8JAK - chains E and D of the 12 polymer chains in the assembly; structure by electron microscopy, 2.52 A resolution.

[Chain E (and D)]
Protein: Methylcrotonoyl-CoA carboxylase beta chain, mitochondrial
From: Homo sapiens
Notes: EC 6.4.1.4; chain D of this document is another copy of the same molecule, construct and numbering; everything in this record applies to it too
UniProtKB: Q9HCC0 (MCCB_HUMAN); numbering as in UniProt (aligned over 1-563)
Sequence (563 residues; row label = number of the first residue in the row):
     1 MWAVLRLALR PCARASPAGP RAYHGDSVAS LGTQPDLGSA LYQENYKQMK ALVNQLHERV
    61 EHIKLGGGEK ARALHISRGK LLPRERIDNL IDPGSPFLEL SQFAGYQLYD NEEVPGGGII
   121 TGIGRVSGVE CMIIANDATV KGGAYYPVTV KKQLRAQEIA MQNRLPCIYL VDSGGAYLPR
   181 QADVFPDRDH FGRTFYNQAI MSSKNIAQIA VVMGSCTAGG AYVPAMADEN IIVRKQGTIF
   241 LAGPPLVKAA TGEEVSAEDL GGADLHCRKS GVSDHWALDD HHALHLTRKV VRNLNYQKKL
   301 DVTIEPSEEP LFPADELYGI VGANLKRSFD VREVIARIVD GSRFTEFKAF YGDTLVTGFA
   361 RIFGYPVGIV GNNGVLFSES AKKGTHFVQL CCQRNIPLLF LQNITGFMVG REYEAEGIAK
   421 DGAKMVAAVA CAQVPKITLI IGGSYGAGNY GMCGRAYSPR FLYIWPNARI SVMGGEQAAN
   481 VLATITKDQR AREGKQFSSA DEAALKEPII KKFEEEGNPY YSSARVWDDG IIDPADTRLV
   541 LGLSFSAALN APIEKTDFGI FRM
Disordered / not traced: 1-22, 242-256
Swiss-Prot annotation at these positions:
  - region: Arg343 to Asn372 (Acyl-CoA binding)
  - modified residue: Lys70 (N6-acetyllysine), Lys141 (N6-succinyllysine), Lys495 (N6-acetyllysine), Lys511 (N6-acetyllysine)
  - natural variant: Ser39 (S39F: In MCC2D), Gly68 (G68V: In MCC2D; uncertain significance), Glu99 (E99Q: In MCC2D), Ser101 (S101F: In MCC2D), Gly105 (G105R: In MCC2D; uncertain significance), Gly118 (deletion: In MCC2D), Cys131 (C131F: In MCC2D), Thr139 (T139I: In MCC2D), Tyr146 (Y146N: In MCC2D), Lys152 (K152T: In MCC2D), Arg155 (R155Q: In MCC2D; R155W: In MCC2D), Asn163 (N163D: In MCC2D; uncertain significance), 42 further natural variant entries in UniProt
From the paper describing this entry:
  - catalytic residues: Phe407, Ala447 (proposed by the authors, not directly observed)

[How chain E and chain D interact]
Pairs across the interface (9):
  Gln389(E) - Phe561(D)
  Gln389(E) - Met563(D)
  Leu390(E) - Ile560(D)  hydrophobic
  Gln393(E) - Ile560(D)
  Ile560(E) - Leu390(D)  hydrophobic
  Ile560(E) - Gln393(D)
  Phe561(E) - Gln389(D)
  Met563(E) - Gln389(D)
  Met563(E) - Met563(D)  hydrophobic
Interface residues without a listed pair, chain E (9 interface residues in all): Thr385, His386, Arg562
Interface residues without a listed pair, chain D (10 interface residues in all): Thr385, His386, Lys424, Arg562

[Summary]
Chain E and chain D form an interface of 9 and 10 residues respectively. From the paper: catalytic residues
Phe407(E) and Ala447(E).
Both chains are Methylcrotonoyl-CoA carboxylase beta chain, mitochondrial (Homo sapiens). Entry 8JAK (Human
MCC in MCCU state) was determined by electron microscopy, deposited together with 7YBU, 8J4Z, 8J78, 8J7D,
8JAW, 8JXL and 3 further entries.
